4EI4 - chain A; structure by X-ray diffraction, 2.22 A resolution.

[Chain A]
Protein: Tyrosine-protein kinase JAK1
Source organism: Homo sapiens
Notes: EC 2.7.10.2; fragment: JH1 (kinase) domain
Reference sequence: P23458 (JAK1_HUMAN); numbering as in UniProt (aligned over 854-1154)
Sequence (302 residues; each row starts with the number of its first residue):
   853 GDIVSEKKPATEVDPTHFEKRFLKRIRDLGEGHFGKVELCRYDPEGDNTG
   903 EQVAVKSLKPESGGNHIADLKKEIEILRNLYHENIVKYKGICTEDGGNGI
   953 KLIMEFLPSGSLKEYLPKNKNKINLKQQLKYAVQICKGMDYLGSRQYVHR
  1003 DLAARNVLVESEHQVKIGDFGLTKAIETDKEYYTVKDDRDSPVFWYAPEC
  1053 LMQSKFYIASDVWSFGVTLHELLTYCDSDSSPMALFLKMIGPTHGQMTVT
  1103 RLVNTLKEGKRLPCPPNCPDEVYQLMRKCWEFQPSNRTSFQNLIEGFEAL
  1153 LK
Disordered / not traced: 912-917, 946-950
Differences from the reference sequence: expression tag (853)
Modified positions: Tyr-1034 (o-phosphotyrosine; PTR); Tyr-1035 (o-phosphotyrosine; PTR)
Ligand contacts: 0Q2 ((1R,3R)-3-(2-methylimidazo[4,5-d]pyrrolo[2,3-b]pyridin-1(8H)-yl)cyclohexanol): Leu-881, Gly-882, Val-889, Ala-906, Val-938, Met-956, Glu-957, Phe-958, Leu-959, Gly-962, Ser-963, Glu-966, Arg-1007, Asn-1008, Leu-1010, Gly-1020, Asp-1021

[In short]
Bound to chain A: compound 0Q2.
Chain A is Tyrosine-protein kinase JAK1 (Homo sapiens); the structure, JAK1 kinase (JH1 domain) in complex
with compound 20, was determined by X-ray diffraction (same publication as 4EHZ, 4F08 and 4F09).
